Entry 4KEK (X-ray diffraction, 2.15 A resolution); this record covers chain A.

== Chain A ==
Name: Ryanodine receptor 2
From: Mus musculus
Notes: fragment: N-terminal domain
Reference sequence: E9Q401 (RYR2_MOUSE); residues 1-217 here = UniProt positions 1-217
Sequence (217 residues; row label = number of the first residue in the row):
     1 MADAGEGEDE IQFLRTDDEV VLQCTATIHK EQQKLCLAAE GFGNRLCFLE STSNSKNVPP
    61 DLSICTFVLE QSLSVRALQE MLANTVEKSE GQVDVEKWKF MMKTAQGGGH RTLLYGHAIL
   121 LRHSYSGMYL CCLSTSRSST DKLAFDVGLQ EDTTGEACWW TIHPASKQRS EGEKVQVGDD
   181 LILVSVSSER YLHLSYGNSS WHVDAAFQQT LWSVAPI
Disordered / not traced: 1-12, 41-42, 54-55, 86-110, 137-142, 166-168
Construct notes: engineered mutation Gln176 (Arg in E9Q401)
Curated features (UniProtKB/Swiss-Prot):
  - mutagenesis: Ala77 (A77V: No change to global protein fold or protein stability. Alters local protein folding), Val186 (V186M: No change to global protein fold or protein stability. Alters local protein folding)
Reported in the primary citation:
  - disease-associated variants - R176Q (citing earlier work)
  - contacts within the chain: Arg169-Asp179 (salt bridge)

== Summary ==
From UniProt: 2 mutagenesis sites. From the paper: contacts within the chain involving Arg169 and Asp179.
Chain A is Ryanodine receptor 2 (Mus musculus); the structure, Crystal structure of mouse Ryanodine Receptor 2
(1-217) disease mutant R176Q, was determined by X-ray diffraction together with 4KEI and 4KEJ from the same
study.
